7LQ4 - chains D and T of the 3 polymer chains in the assembly; structure by X-ray diffraction, 2.90 A resolution.

# Chain D (and T)
Molecule: RsiG
From: Rubrobacter radiotolerans
Notes: chain T of this document is another copy of the same molecule, construct and numbering; everything in this record applies to it too
UniProt: A0A023X3Z4 (A0A023X3Z4_9ACTN); numbering as in UniProt (aligned over 1-118)
Sequence (118 residues; row label = number of the first residue in the row):
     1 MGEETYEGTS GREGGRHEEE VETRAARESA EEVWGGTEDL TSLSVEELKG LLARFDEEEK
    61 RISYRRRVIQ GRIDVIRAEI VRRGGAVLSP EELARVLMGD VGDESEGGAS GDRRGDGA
Not modelled in the structure: 1-22, 100-118 (chain T: 1-27, 102-118)
Construct notes: conflict Thr23 (Glu in A0A023X3Z4)
Residues lining bound ligands:
  - c-di-GMP (C2E; 9,9'-[(2R,3R,3aS,5S,7aR,9R,10R,10aS,12S,14aR)-3,5,10,12-tetrahydroxy-5,12-dioxidooctahydro-2H,7H-difuro[3,2-d:3',2'-j][1,3,7,9,2,8]tetraoxadiphosphacyclododecine-2,9-diyl]bis(2-amino-1,9-dihydro-6H-purin-6-one)), molecule 1: Glu59, Lys60, Ser63, Arg66, Arg67
  - c-di-GMP (C2E), molecule 2: Arg66, Arg67, Gln70, Ile73, Asp74, Arg77
Reported in the primary citation:
  - binding site for c-di-GMP: Arg66, Asp74
  - specificity-determining residues: Arg66, Asp74

# Chain D / chain T interface
Residue-residue contacts - 58 pairs, chain D then chain T:
  Ala25(D) - Arg61(T)
  Ala26(D) - Arg61(T)
  Ser29(D) - Arg61(T)  hydrogen bond
  Ala30(D) - Tyr64(T)  hydrophobic
  Glu32(D) - Arg65(T)  salt bridge
  Val33(D) - Val68(T)  hydrophobic
  Trp34(D) - Tyr64(T)  hydrogen bond
  Trp34(D) - Val68(T)  hydrophobic
  Trp34(D) - Arg72(T)
  Glu38(D) - Arg72(T)  hydrogen bond (backbone-side chain)
  Leu40(D) - Arg72(T)
  Leu40(D) - Val75(T)  hydrophobic
  Leu40(D) - Ile76(T)  hydrophobic
  Leu40(D) - Glu79(T)
  Thr41(D) - Glu79(T)
  Thr41(D) - Gly85(T)
  Thr41(D) - Ala86(T)
  Val45(D) - Ile80(T)
  Leu48(D) - Ile76(T)
  Leu48(D) - Glu79(T)
  Leu48(D) - Ile80(T)  hydrophobic
  Lys49(D) - Ile80(T)
  Leu51(D) - Ile76(T)  hydrophobic
  Leu52(D) - Ile73(T)  hydrophobic
  Phe55(D) - Ile69(T)
  Phe55(D) - Ile73(T)
  Phe55(D) - Ile76(T)  hydrophobic
  Asp56(D) - Ile73(T)
  Glu59(D) - Ile69(T)
  Glu59(D) - Gln70(T)
  Ile62(D) - Ile62(T)
  Ile62(D) - Arg65(T)
  Ile62(D) - Arg66(T)
  Ile62(D) - Ile69(T)  hydrophobic
  Ser63(D) - Arg66(T)
  Arg65(D) - Glu31(T)  salt bridge
  Arg66(D) - Ser63(T)  hydrogen bond
  Arg66(D) - Arg66(T)
  Ile69(D) - Phe55(T)
  Ile69(D) - Glu59(T)
  Gln70(D) - Glu59(T)
  Arg72(D) - Glu31(T)  salt bridge
  Arg72(D) - Trp34(T)
  Arg72(D) - Phe55(T)
  Ile73(D) - Leu52(T)
  Ile73(D) - Phe55(T)  hydrophobic
  Ile73(D) - Asp56(T)
  Ile76(D) - Leu52(T)  hydrophobic
  Arg77(D) - Leu52(T)
  Arg77(D) - Asp56(T)  salt bridge
  Glu79(D) - Leu40(T)
  Glu79(D) - Leu48(T)
  Ile80(D) - Leu48(T)  hydrophobic
  Ile80(D) - Leu52(T)  hydrophobic
  Arg83(D) - Leu40(T)  hydrogen bond (side chain-backbone)
  Arg83(D) - Thr41(T)
  Arg83(D) - Leu43(T)  hydrogen bond (side chain-backbone)
  Arg83(D) - Val45(T)
Other interface residues (no listed pair), chain D (34 interface residues in all): Thr37, Leu43, Gly84
Other interface residues (no listed pair), chain T (32 interface residues in all): Lys49, Leu51, Lys60, Gly84

# In short
34 residues of chain D and 32 residues of chain T are in contact, with 6 hydrogen bonds and 4 salt bridges.
Polar contacts include Glu32(D)-Arg65(T), Arg65(D)-Glu31(T) and Arg72(D)-Glu31(T). Ligands of chain D:
c-di-GMP. The paper reports a binding site for c-di-GMP at Arg66(D) and Asp74(D); specificity determinants
Arg66(D) and Asp74(D).
Both chains are RsiG (Rubrobacter radiotolerans). Entry 7LQ4 (Rr (RsiG)2-(c-di-GMP)2-WhiG complex) was
determined by X-ray diffraction, deposited together with 7LQ3.
